6REV - chains N and B of the 5 polymer chains in the assembly; structure by electron microscopy, 3.80 A resolution.

== Chain N ==
Protein: Neuronal migration protein doublecortin
From: Homo sapiens
UniProtKB: O43602 (DCX_HUMAN); numbering as in UniProt (aligned over 44-142)
Amino-acid sequence (99 residues; row label = number of the first residue in the row):
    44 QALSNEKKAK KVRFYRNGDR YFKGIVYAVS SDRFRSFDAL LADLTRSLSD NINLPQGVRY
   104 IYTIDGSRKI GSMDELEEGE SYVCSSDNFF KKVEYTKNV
Curated features (UniProtKB/Swiss-Prot):
  - modified residue: S47 (Phosphoserine), Y70 (Phosphotyrosine), S74 (Phosphoserine), S90 (Phosphoserine), S110 (Phosphoserine), S115 (Phosphoserine)
  - natural variant: S47 (S47R: In LISX1 and SBHX), K50 (K50N: In SBHX), R59 (R59H: In SBHX; R59L: In LISX1 and SBHX), N60 (N60D: In LISX1), D62 (D62N: In LISX1 and SBHX), G67 (G67E: In SBHX), A71 (A71S: In LISX1), R78 (R78H: In SBH; R78L: In SBHX), D86 (D86H: In SBHX), R89 (R89G: In SBHX), L97 (L97R: In SBHX), G100 (G100A: In LISX1 and SBHX), 3 further natural variant entries in UniProt

== Chain B ==
Protein: Tubulin beta-2B chain
From: Bos taurus
UniProtKB: Q6B856 (TBB2B_BOVIN); residues 1-429 here = UniProt positions 1-429
Amino-acid sequence (429 residues; row label = number of the first residue in the row):
     1 MREIVHIQAG QCGNQIGAKF WEVISDEHGI DPTGSYHGDS DLQLERINVY YNEAAGNKYV
    61 PRAILVDLEP GTMDSVRSGP FGQIFRPDNF VFGQSGAGNN WAKGHYTEGA ELVDSVLDVV
   121 RKESESCDCL QGFQLTHSLG GGTGSGMGTL LISKIREEYP DRIMNTFSVV PSPKVSDTVV
   181 EPYNATLSVH QLVENTDETY CIDNEALYDI CFRTLKLTTP TYGDLNHLVS ATMSGVTTCL
   241 RFPGQLNADL RKLAVNMVPF PRLHFFMPGF APLTSRGSQQ YRALTVPELT QQMFDAKNMM
   301 AACDPRHGRY LTVAAVFRGR MSMKEVDEQM LNVQNKNSSY FVEWIPNNVK TAVCDIPPRG
   361 LKMSATFIGN STAIQELFKR ISEQFTAMFR RKAFLHWYTG EGMDEMEFTE AESNMNDLVS
   421 EYQQYQDAT
Differences from the reference sequence: conflict A55 (Thr in Q6B856), V170 (Met in Q6B856), A296 (Ser in Q6B856), V316 (Ile in Q6B856)
Curated features (UniProtKB/Swiss-Prot):
  - motif: M1 to I4 (MREI motif)
  - binding site (GTP): Q11, E69, S138, G142, T143, G144, N204, N226
  - binding site (Mg(2+)): E69
  - modified residue: S40 (Phosphoserine), K58 (N6-acetyllysine), S172 (Phosphoserine), T285 (Phosphothreonine), T290 (Phosphothreonine), R318 (Omega-N-methylarginine)
  - cross-link (Glycyl lysine isopeptide (Lys-Gly)): K58 (interchain with G-Cter in ubiquitin), K324 (interchain with G-Cter in ubiquitin)
Residues lining bound ligands: GDP (guanosine-5'-diphosphate): G10, Q11, C12, Q15, N99, S138, G141, G142, T143, G144, D177, N204, Y222, N226

== Interface between chain N and chain B ==
Pairs across the interface - 9 pairs, chain N then chain B:
  L46(N) - K392(B)
  E49(N) - T399(B)
  K50(N) - G400(B)
  A52(N) - T399(B)
  A52(N) - G400(B)
  A52(N) - G402(B)
  A71(N) - G400(B)
  R76(N) - G400(B)
  R76(N) - E401(B)  salt bridge
Other interface residues (no listed pair), chain N (9 interface residues in all): K51, K54, S90
Other interface residues (no listed pair), chain B (7 interface residues in all): E111, R391
The authors on this interface:
  - interface residues, chain N: Q44(N)

== In short ==
9 residues of chain N and 7 residues of chain B are in contact, with 1 salt bridge. The salt-bridged pair is
R76(N)-E401(B). Chain B binds GDP. UniProt lists 8 GTP-binding residues and Mg2+-binding residue E69(B) on
chain B. From the paper: the interface residue Q44(N).
Chain N is Neuronal migration protein doublecortin (Homo sapiens) and chain B is Tubulin beta-2B chain (Bos
taurus); the structure, Cryo-EM structure of the N-terminal DC repeat (NDC) of human doublecortin (DCX) bound
to 13-protofilament GDP-microtubule, was determined by electron microscopy (same publication as 6RF2 and
6RFD).
